3ND6 - chains D and F of the 6 polymer chains in the assembly; structure by X-ray diffraction, 2.30 A resolution.

[Chain D (and F)]
Protein: Phosphopantetheine adenylyltransferase
From: Enterococcus faecalis
Notes: EC 2.7.7.3; chain F of this document is another copy of the same molecule, construct and numbering; everything in this record applies to it too
UniProt: Q831P9 (COAD_ENTFA); residues 1-163 here = UniProt positions 1-163
Amino-acid sequence (171 residues; each row starts with the number of its first residue):
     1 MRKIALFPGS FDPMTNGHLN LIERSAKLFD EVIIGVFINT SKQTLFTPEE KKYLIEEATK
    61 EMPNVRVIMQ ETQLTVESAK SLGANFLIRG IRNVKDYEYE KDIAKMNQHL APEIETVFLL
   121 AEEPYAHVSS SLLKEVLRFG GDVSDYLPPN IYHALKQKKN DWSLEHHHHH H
Unresolved in the structure: 39-44, 159-171
Differences from the reference sequence: expression tag (164-171)
Swiss-Prot annotation at these positions:
  - binding site (ATP): S10, H18, G90 to R92, E100, Y125 to S131
  - binding site (substrate): S10, K42, T75, R89
  - site: H18 (Transition state stabilizer)
Residues lining bound ligands: ATP (adenosine-5'-triphosphate): F7, P8, G9, S10, F11, G17, H18, L21, R89, G90, I91, R92, D96, E100, A121, Y125, V128, S129, S130, S131
Reported in the primary citation:
  - binding site for ATP: H18, G90, E100, Y125, V128, S130, S131

[Interface between chain D and chain F]
Residue-residue contacts (23):
  R92(D) - D102(F)  salt bridge
  N93(D) - E98(F)
  N93(D) - D102(F)
  V94(D) - E98(F)  hydrogen bond (backbone-side chain)
  K95(D) - E98(F)  hydrogen bond (backbone-side chain)
  H127(D) - D102(F)
  H127(D) - K105(F)
  H127(D) - M106(F)
  L132(D) - I103(F)  hydrophobic
  L132(D) - M106(F)  hydrophobic
  L133(D) - M106(F)  hydrophobic
  V136(D) - M106(F)  hydrophobic
  V136(D) - L110(F)  hydrophobic
  F139(D) - T72(F)
  F139(D) - Q73(F)
  F139(D) - L74(F)  hydrophobic
  G141(D) - L74(F)
  D142(D) - H109(F)
  D142(D) - L110(F)
  V143(D) - M106(F)  hydrophobic
  D145(D) - H109(F)  salt bridge
  Y146(D) - M106(F)  hydrophobic
  Y146(D) - H109(F)
Also at the interface, not in a pair above, chain D (15 interface residues in all): A126

[In short]
15 residues of chain D face 10 of chain F across their interface, with 2 hydrogen bonds and 2 salt bridges.
Polar pairs include R92(D)-D102(F), D145(D)-H109(F) and V94(D)-E98(F). Ligands of chain D: ATP. The paper
reports a binding site for ATP at H18(D), G90(D) and E100(D) among others.
Chain D and chain F are both Phosphopantetheine adenylyltransferase (Enterococcus faecalis); the structure,
Crystal structure of phosphopantetheine adenylyltransferase (PPAT) in complex with ATP from Enterococcus
faecalis, was determined by X-ray diffraction (same publication as 3ND5 and 3ND7).
